PDB entry 8IHY | X-ray diffraction, 1.60 A resolution | chain A

== Chain A ==
Protein: Endoglucanase
Organism: Eisenia fetida
UniProt: I2FI81 (I2FI81_EISFE); residues 22-456 here = UniProt positions 22-456
Amino-acid sequence (462 residues; numbered 18 to 479; the number before each row is that of its first residue):
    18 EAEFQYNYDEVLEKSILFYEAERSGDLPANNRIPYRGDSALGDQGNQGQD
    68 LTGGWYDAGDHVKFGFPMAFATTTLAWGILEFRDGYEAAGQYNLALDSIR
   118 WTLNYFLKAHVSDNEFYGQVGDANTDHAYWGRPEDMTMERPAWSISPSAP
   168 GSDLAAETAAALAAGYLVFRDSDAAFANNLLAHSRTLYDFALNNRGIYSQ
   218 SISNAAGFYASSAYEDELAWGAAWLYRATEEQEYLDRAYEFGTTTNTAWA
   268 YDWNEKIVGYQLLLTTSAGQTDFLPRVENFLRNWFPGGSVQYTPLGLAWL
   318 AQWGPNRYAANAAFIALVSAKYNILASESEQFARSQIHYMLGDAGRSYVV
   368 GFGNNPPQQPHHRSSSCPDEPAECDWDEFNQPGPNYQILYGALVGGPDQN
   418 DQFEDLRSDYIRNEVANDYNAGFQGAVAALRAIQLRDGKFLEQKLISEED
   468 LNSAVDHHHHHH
Unresolved in the structure: 18-22, 455-479
Construct notes: expression tag (18-21, 457-479); engineered mutation Glu387 (Gln in I2FI81)
Disulfides: Cys384-Cys391
Metal / ion sites: Na+ near Asp43 (its only coordinating residue here); Ca2+: Ala230, Asp233, Glu234, Asn271; Mg2+: Asp386, Gln404

== In short ==
Ala230, Asp233, Glu234 and Asn271 coordinate Ca2+. Asp386 and Gln404 form the Mg2+ site.
Chain A is Endoglucanase (Eisenia fetida); the structure, X-ray crystal structure of Q387E mutant of
endo-1,4-beta glucanase from Eisenia fetida, was determined by X-ray diffraction, deposited together with 8IHW
and 8IHX.
